6W8E - chain A; structure by X-ray diffraction, 2.68 A resolution.

== Chain A ==
Protein: Lysozyme
Source organism: Gallus gallus
Notes: EC 3.2.1.17
UniProt: B8YK79 (B8YK79_CHICK); residues 1-129 here correspond to UniProt positions 19-147 (UniProt number = residue number + 18)
Chain sequence (129 residues; row label = number of the first residue in the row):
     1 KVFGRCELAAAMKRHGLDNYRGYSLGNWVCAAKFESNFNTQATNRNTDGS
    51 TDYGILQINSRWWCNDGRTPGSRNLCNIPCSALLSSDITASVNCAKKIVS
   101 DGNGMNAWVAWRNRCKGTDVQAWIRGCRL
Unresolved in the structure: 43-45, 67-72, 128-129
Cystine bridges: C6-C127, C30-C115, C64-C80, C76-C94
From the paper describing this entry:
  - conformationally variable residues (order/disorder transition): Q41 to T51, G67 to S72, R128 to L129

== Overview ==
The paper reports conformational variability at Q41, G67 and R128.
Chain A is Lysozyme (Gallus gallus); the structure, Crystal Structure Analysis of Space-grown Lysozyme, was
determined by X-ray diffraction, deposited together with 6W7P.
